PDB entry 6GIV | X-ray diffraction, 1.75 A resolution | chain A

== Chain A ==
Molecule: Glutamate receptor 2
Source organism: Rattus norvegicus
UniProtKB: P19491 (GRIA2_RAT); the construct has insertions or renumbered stretches relative to UniProt, so the offset changes along the chain: 3-117 = UniProt 413-527; 120-264 = UniProt 653-797
Amino-acid sequence (264 residues; each row starts with the number of its first residue):
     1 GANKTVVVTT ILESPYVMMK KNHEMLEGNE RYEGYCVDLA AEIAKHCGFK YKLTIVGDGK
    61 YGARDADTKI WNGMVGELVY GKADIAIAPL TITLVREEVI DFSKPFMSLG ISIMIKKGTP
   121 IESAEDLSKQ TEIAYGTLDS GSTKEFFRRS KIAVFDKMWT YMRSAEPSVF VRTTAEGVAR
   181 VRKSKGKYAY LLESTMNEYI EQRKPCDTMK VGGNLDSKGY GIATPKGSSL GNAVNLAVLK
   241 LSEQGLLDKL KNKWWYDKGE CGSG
Unresolved in the structure: 263-264
Differences from the reference sequence: expression tag (1-2); linker (118-119); engineered mutation Ser-242 (Asn775 in P19491)
Disulfide bonds: Cys-206/Cys-261
Residues lining bound ligands: glutamic acid (GLU): Tyr-61, Pro-89, Leu-90, Thr-91, Arg-96, Leu-138, Gly-141, Ser-142, Thr-143, Leu-192, Glu-193, Met-196, Tyr-220
Curated features (UniProtKB/Swiss-Prot):
  - binding site (L-glutamate): Pro-89, Thr-91, Arg-96, Ser-142, Thr-143, Glu-193
  - site: Arg-64 (Interaction with the cone snail toxin Con-ikot-ikot), Ile-121 (Crucial to convey clamshell closure to channel opening), Arg-148 (Interaction with the cone snail toxin Con-ikot-ikot), Lys-240 (Interaction with the cone snail toxin Con-ikot-ikot)
  - glycosylation: Asn-3 (N-linked (GlcNAc...) asparagine)
  - modified residue (Phosphoserine): Ser-150, Ser-184
What the authors report for this chain:
  - binding site for bromide ion: Ile-92, Lys-104, Pro-105

== In short ==
Ligands of chain A: glutamic acid. Curated annotation (UniProt) lists 6 L-glutamate-binding residues. The
paper reports a binding site for bromide ion at Ile-92, Lys-104 and Pro-105.
Chain A is Glutamate receptor 2 (Rattus norvegicus); the structure, Structure of GluA2-N775S ligand-binding
domain (S1S2J) in complex with glutamate and Rubidium Bromide at 1.75 A ..., was determined by X-ray
diffraction together with 6GL4 from the same study.
